PDB entry 2WNI | X-ray diffraction, 2.57 A resolution | chain A

== Chain A ==
Name: 3-phytase
Organism: Klebsiella pneumoniae
Notes: EC 3.1.3.8
Reference sequence: Q84CN9 (Q84CN9_KLEPN); residues 13-405 here correspond to UniProt positions 29-421 (UniProt number = residue number + 16)
Chain sequence (418 residues; each row starts with the number of its first residue):
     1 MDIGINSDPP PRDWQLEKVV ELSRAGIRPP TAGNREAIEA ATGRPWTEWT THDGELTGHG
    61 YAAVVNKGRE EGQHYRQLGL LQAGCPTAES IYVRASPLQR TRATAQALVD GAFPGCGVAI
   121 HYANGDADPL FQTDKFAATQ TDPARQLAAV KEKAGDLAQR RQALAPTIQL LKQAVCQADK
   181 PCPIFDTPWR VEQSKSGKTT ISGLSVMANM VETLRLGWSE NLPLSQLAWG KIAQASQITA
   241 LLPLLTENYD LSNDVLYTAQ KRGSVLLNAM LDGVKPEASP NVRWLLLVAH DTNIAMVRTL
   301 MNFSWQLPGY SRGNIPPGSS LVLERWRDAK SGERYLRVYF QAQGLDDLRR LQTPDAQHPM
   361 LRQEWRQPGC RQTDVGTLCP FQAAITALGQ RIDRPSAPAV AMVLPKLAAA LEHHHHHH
Not modelled in the structure: 1-11, 407-418
Sequence notes: expression tag (1-12, 406-418); engineered mutation Ala25 (His41 in Q84CN9), Ala123 (Val139 in Q84CN9), Ser279 (Asn295 in Q84CN9), Ala397 (Thr413 in Q84CN9)
Disulfide bonds: Cys85-Cys116, Cys176-Cys182, Cys370-Cys379

== Overview ==
Chain A is 3-phytase (Klebsiella pneumoniae); the structure, Crystal Structure Analysis of Klebsiella sp ASR1
Phytase, was determined by X-ray diffraction, deposited together with 2WNH and 2WU0.
